3HYE - chains A and B of the 28 polymer chains in the assembly; structure by X-ray diffraction, 2.50 A resolution.

# Chain A
Protein: Proteasome component Y7
Organism: Saccharomyces cerevisiae
Notes: EC 3.4.25.1
UniProt: P23639 (PSA2_YEAST); the construct lacks a stretch of the UniProt sequence and is renumbered around it, so the offset changes along the chain: 4-102 = UniProt 1-99; 103-147 = UniProt 101-145; 148-200 = UniProt 147-199; 202-209 = UniProt 200-207; 2 more segments
Sequence (250 residues; each row starts with the number of its first residue; note: 1 number in that range is skipped by the numbering (no residue carries it; nothing is unmodelled there); a row labelled like 21A-21B holds insertion residues (21A, then the next letters in order)):
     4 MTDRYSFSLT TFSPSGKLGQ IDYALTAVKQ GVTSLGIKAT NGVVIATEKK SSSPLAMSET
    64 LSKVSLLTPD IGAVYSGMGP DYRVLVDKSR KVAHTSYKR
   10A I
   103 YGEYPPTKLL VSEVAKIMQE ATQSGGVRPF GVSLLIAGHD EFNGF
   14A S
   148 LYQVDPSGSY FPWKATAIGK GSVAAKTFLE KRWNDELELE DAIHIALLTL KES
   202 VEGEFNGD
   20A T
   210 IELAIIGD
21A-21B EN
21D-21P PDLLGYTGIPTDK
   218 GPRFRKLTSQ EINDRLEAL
Swiss-Prot annotation at these positions:
  - cross-link: Lys110 (Glycyl lysine isopeptide (Lys-Gly) (interchain with G-Cter in ubiquitin))

# Chain B
Protein: Proteasome component Y13
Organism: Saccharomyces cerevisiae
Notes: EC 3.4.25.1
UniProt: P23638 (PSA4_YEAST); the construct lacks a stretch of the UniProt sequence and is renumbered around it, so the offset changes along the chain: 4-63 = UniProt 2-61; 64-144 = UniProt 63-143; 145-200 = UniProt 145-200; 202-204 = UniProt 201-203; 2 more segments
Sequence (244 residues; each row starts with the number of its first residue; note: 1 number in that range is skipped by the numbering (no residue carries it; nothing is unmodelled there); a row labelled like 20A-20B holds insertion residues (20A, then the next letters in order)):
     4 GSRRYDSRTT IFSPEGRLYQ VEYALESISH AGTAIGIMAS DGIVLAAERK VTSTLLEQDT
   63A S
    64 TEKLYKLNDK IAVAVAGLTA DAEILINTAR IHAQNYLKTY NEDIPVEILV RRLSDIKQGY
   124 TQHGGLRPFG VSFIYAGYDD R
   14A Y
   145 GYQLYTSNPS GNYTGWKAIS VGANTSAAQT LLQMDYKDDM KVDDAIELAL KTLSKT
   202 TDS
20A-20B SA
   205 LTYDRLEFAT IR
21A-21B KG
   217 AN
21C-21D DG
   219 E
   21E V
   220 YQKIFKPQEI KDILVKTGIT
Swiss-Prot annotation at these positions:
  - cross-link (Glycyl lysine isopeptide (Lys-Gly)): Lys101 (interchain with G-Cter in ubiquitin), Lys199 (interchain with G-Cter in ubiquitin), Lys225 (interchain with G-Cter in ubiquitin)

# How chain A and chain B interact
Residue-residue contacts (64):
  Arg7(A) - Ser5(B)
  Tyr8(A) - Ser5(B)
  Tyr8(A) - Tyr8(B)
  Ser9(A) - Gly127(B)
  Ser9(A) - Leu129(B)
  Phe10(A) - Ser5(B)
  Phe10(A) - Tyr8(B)
  Phe10(A) - Asp9(B)
  Phe10(A) - Gly128(B)
  Ser11(A) - Gly128(B)  hydrogen bond (backbone-backbone)
  Ser11(A) - Leu129(B)
  Ser11(A) - Arg130(B)  hydrogen bond (side chain-backbone)
  Thr13(A) - Arg130(B)
  Thr14(A) - Ser10(B)
  Thr14(A) - Thr12(B)
  Thr14(A) - Gln23(B)
  Phe15(A) - Gln23(B)
  Phe15(A) - Tyr26(B)
  Phe15(A) - Ala27(B)  hydrophobic
  Phe15(A) - Arg130(B)
  Phe15(A) - Pro131(B)
  Phe15(A) - Gly133(B)
  Ser16(A) - Tyr26(B)
  Pro17(A) - Tyr26(B)
  Pro17(A) - Glu29(B)
  Ser18(A) - Glu29(B)
  Ser18(A) - His33(B)
  Gly19(A) - Tyr26(B)
  Gly19(A) - Ser30(B)  hydrogen bond (backbone-side chain)
  Leu21(A) - Arg130(B)
  Lys41(A) - Glu60(B)  salt bridge
  Ser114(A) - Glu86(B)
  Lys118(A) - Ile87(B)
  Gln121(A) - Ala83(B)
  Gln121(A) - Asp84(B)  hydrogen bond
  Gln121(A) - Ile87(B)
  Gln121(A) - Arg130(B)
  Thr124(A) - Arg130(B)  hydrogen bond (backbone-side chain)
  Gln125(A) - Tyr123(B)
  Gln125(A) - Leu129(B)
  Gln125(A) - Arg130(B)  hydrogen bond (side chain-backbone)
  Gln125(A) - Pro131(B)
  Gln125(A) - Phe132(B)
  Gly127(A) - Leu129(B)
  Tyr149(A) - Thr63(B)
  Ser154(A) - Ala83(B)
  Gly155(A) - Ala83(B)
  Ser156(A) - Ala83(B)
  Tyr157(A) - Glu86(B)  hydrogen bond
  Pro159(A) - Leu59(B)
  Pro159(A) - Glu60(B)  hydrogen bond (backbone-backbone)
  Pro159(A) - Thr63(B)
  Pro159(A) - Ser63A(B)
  Trp160(A) - Ser56(B)
  Trp160(A) - Leu58(B)
  Trp160(A) - Leu59(B)
  Lys161(A) - Thr57(B)
  Lys161(A) - Leu58(B)  hydrogen bond (backbone-backbone)
  Lys161(A) - Leu59(B)
  Lys161(A) - Glu60(B)
  Ala162(A) - Leu58(B)
  Lys173(A) - Leu58(B)
  Glu177(A) - Thr57(B)  hydrogen bond
  Glu177(A) - Leu58(B)
Interface residues without a listed pair, chain A (34 interface residues in all): Ser126, Phe158, Leu176
Interface residues without a listed pair, chain B (32 interface residues in all): Leu81, Thr82

# Summary
34 residues of chain A face 32 of chain B across their interface; the contacts include 10 hydrogen bonds and 1
salt bridge. Polar pairs include Lys41(A)-Glu60(B), Ser11(A)-Arg130(B) and Gly19(A)-Ser30(B).
Chain A is Proteasome component Y7 and chain B is Proteasome component Y13, both from Saccharomyces
cerevisiae; the structure, Crystal structure of 20S proteasome in complex with hydroxylated salinosporamide,
was determined by X-ray diffraction, deposited together with 3GPT and 3GPW.
